2CAX - chains B and Y of the 8 polymer chains in the assembly; structure by X-ray diffraction, 2.90 A resolution.

== Chain B ==
Protein: Orf omega
From: Streptococcus pyogenes
Notes: fragment: ribbon-helix-helix domain, residues 20-71
Reference sequence: Q57468 (Q57468_STRPY); residue numbers follow UniProt; this construct covers 20-71
Sequence (53 residues; row label = number of the first residue in the row):
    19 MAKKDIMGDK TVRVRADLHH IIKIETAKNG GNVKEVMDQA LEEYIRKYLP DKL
Disordered / not traced: 19-21
Construct notes: expression tag (19)
What the authors report for this chain:
  - mutagenesis - T29A (100-fold): decreased binding to PcopS

== Chain Y ==
Molecule: 18-nt DNA strand
Sequence (18 nucleotides; each row starts with the number of its first residue):
    21 CTTGTGACTT GTGATTCG

== Interface between chain B and chain Y ==
Pairs across the interface (7; chain B residue first):
  Lys-28(B) / DG33(Y)  salt bridge to the phosphate
  Thr-29(B) / DT32(Y)  base contact
  Thr-29(B) / DG33(Y)  hydrogen bond to the base
  Val-30(B) / DT32(Y)  base contact
  Arg-31(B) / DT30(Y)  base contact
  Arg-31(B) / DG31(Y)  hydrogen bond to the base
  Arg-31(B) / DT32(Y)  base contact
Also at the interface, not in a pair above, chain Y (5 interface residues in all): DA34

== Summary ==
4 residues of chain B and 5 residues of chain Y are in contact, with 2 hydrogen bonds and 1 salt bridge. Polar
contacts include Thr-29(B)/DG33(Y), Arg-31(B)/DG31(Y) and Lys-28(B)/DG33(Y). The paper reports that T29A of
chain B reduces binding to PcopS.
Here chain B is Orf omega (Streptococcus pyogenes) and chain Y is an 18-nt DNA strand. Entry 2CAX (Structural
basis for cooperative binding of ribbon-helix-helix repressor omega to mutated direct DNA heptad repeats) was
determined by X-ray diffraction, deposited together with 2BNW and 2BNZ.
